Entry 4Z7Z (X-ray diffraction, 1.83 A resolution); this record covers chains A and C of the 3 polymer chains in the assembly.

[Chain A]
Molecule: G/T mismatch-specific thymine DNA glycosylase
Source organism: Homo sapiens
Notes: EC 3.2.2.29
UniProtKB: Q13569 (TDG_HUMAN); residues 111-308 here = UniProt positions 111-308
Sequence (204 residues; row label = number of the first residue in the row):
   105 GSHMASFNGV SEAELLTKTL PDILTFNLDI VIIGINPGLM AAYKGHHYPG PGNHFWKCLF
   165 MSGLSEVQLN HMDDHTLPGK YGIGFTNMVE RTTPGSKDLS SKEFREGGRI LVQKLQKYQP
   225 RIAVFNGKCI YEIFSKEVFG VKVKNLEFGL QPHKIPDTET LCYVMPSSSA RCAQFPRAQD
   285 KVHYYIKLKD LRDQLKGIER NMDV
Not modelled in the structure: 105-110, 306-308
Sequence notes: expression tag (105-110)
UniProt features mapped onto this chain:
  - cross-link: Lys-248 (Glycyl lysine isopeptide (Lys-Gly) (interchain with G-Cter in SUMO2))
  - mutagenesis: Asn-140 (N140A: Loss of DNA glycosylase activity but still able to bind DNA), Ala-145 (A145G: Increased DNA glycosylase activity on G/T mispairs), His-151 (H151A/Q: Increased DNA glycosylase activity on G/T mispairs), Asn-191 (N191A: Reduced DNA glycosylase activity on G/T and G/U mispairs), Thr-197 (T197A: Reduced DNA glycosylase activity on G/T mispairs), Arg-281 (R281A: Restores the DNA-binding ability of the sumoylated form)

[Chain C]
Molecule: 28-nt DNA strand
Sequence (28 nucleotides; numbered 1 to 28; the number before each row is that of its first residue):
     1 CAGCTCTGTA CGTGAGCGAT GGACAGCT

[Chain A / chain C interface]
Residue-residue contacts (13):
  Pro-155(A) / DA15(C)  phosphate contact
  Pro-155(A) / DG16(C)  phosphate contact
  Lys-246(A) / DT5(C)  salt bridge to the phosphate
  Ala-274(A) / DG12(C)  hydrogen bond to the base
  Arg-275(A) / DC11(C)  base contact
  Arg-275(A) / DG12(C)  hydrogen bond to the base
  Cys-276(A) / DG12(C)  base contact
  Ala-277(A) / DC11(C)  base contact
  Ala-277(A) / DG12(C)  sugar contact
  Pro-280(A) / DG12(C)  hydrogen bond to the base
  Pro-280(A) / DT13(C)  sugar contact
  Arg-281(A) / DT13(C)  phosphate contact
  Arg-281(A) / DG14(C)  phosphate contact
Also at the interface, not in a pair above, chain A (10 interface residues in all): Gly-156, Gln-278

[In short]
The interface between chain A and chain C involves 10 residues on one side and 7 on the other, with 3 hydrogen
bonds and 1 salt bridge. Polar pairs include Ala-274(A)/DG12(C), Arg-275(A)/DG12(C) and Pro-280(A)/DG12(C).
From UniProt: 6 mutagenesis sites on chain A.
Here chain A is G/T mismatch-specific thymine DNA glycosylase (Homo sapiens) and chain C is a 28-nt DNA
strand. Entry 4Z7Z (Structure of the enzyme-product complex resulting from TDG action on a GT mismatch in the
presence ...) was determined by X-ray diffraction together with 4Z3A, 4Z47, 4Z7B and 4XEG from the same study.
